PDB entry 8E9I | electron microscopy, 2.80 A resolution | chains K and N of the 15 polymer chains in the assembly

[Chain K]
Protein: NADH-quinone oxidoreductase subunit K
Organism: Mycolicibacterium smegmatis MC2 155
Notes: EC 7.1.1.-
Reference sequence: A0QU26 (NUOK_MYCS2); residue numbers follow UniProt; this construct covers 1-99
Chain sequence (99 residues; each row starts with the number of its first residue):
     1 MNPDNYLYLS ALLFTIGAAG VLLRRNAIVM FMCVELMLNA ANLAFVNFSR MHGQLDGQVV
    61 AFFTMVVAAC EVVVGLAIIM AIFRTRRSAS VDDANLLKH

[Chain N]
Protein: NADH-quinone oxidoreductase subunit N
Organism: Mycolicibacterium smegmatis MC2 155
Notes: EC 7.1.1.-
Reference sequence: A0QU23 (A0QU23_MYCS2); residues 1-521 here = UniProt positions 1-521
Chain sequence (521 residues; each row starts with the number of its first residue):
     1 MITPSIEYGL LSPMLIVFGV AIAGVLIEAL APRQSRYPLQ VTLALGGLIA TVVAVVFVAR
    61 GLSGTPGRPA VLGAVVLDAP AVFLQGTIAL VGILGIMLIA ERQKATVSAG EARGLEDFTP
   121 QASAVAGSVA EQLATKTGVM QTEVFPLTMF AIGGMLLFPA ADDLLTMFVA LEVLSLPLYL
   181 LCGLARRRRL LSQEAALKYF LLGAFSSAFF IYGAAMLYGS AGTLDLSGIA ESVAAGSGNT
   241 SLALLGVALL LVGVLFKVGA VPFHSWIPDV YQGAPTSITA FMAAATKIAA FGAMLRIFYV
   301 AVPALRDDWR PVLWAIAILT MVVGTVTAVT QTDVKRMLAY SAVAHSGFIL TGVIAANPAG
   361 VSSTLFYLFA YGFSTLGAFA VVGLIRNAAG DEETSMAQWA GLGRRYPIVG VVFSLFLLAF
   421 AGIPLTSGFV SKFAVFKAAG EGGAIPLVII GVIASAVAAY FYVRVIVLMF FTEPPDDAPE
   481 LVVPSGLSTA VVTVTAAVTF ALGALPQPLL DLANSAETFL H
Unresolved in the structure: 1-2, 521

[Chain K / chain N interface]
Pairs across the interface (71; chain K residue first):
  Ser-10(K) / Tyr-212(N)  hydrogen bond
  Ala-11(K) / Tyr-212(N)  hydrogen bond (backbone-side chain)
  Phe-14(K) / Ala-208(N)
  Phe-14(K) / Phe-209(N)
  Phe-14(K) / Tyr-212(N)  hydrophobic
  Ala-18(K) / Phe-205(N)  hydrophobic
  Val-21(K) / Phe-205(N)  hydrophobic
  Phe-31(K) / Phe-200(N)  hydrophobic
  Val-34(K) / Ala-204(N)  hydrophobic
  Met-37(K) / Phe-205(N)  hydrophobic
  Met-37(K) / Ala-208(N)  hydrophobic
  Leu-38(K) / Ala-208(N)  hydrophobic
  Leu-38(K) / Ile-211(N)  hydrophobic
  Ala-41(K) / Ile-211(N)  hydrophobic
  Ala-41(K) / Tyr-212(N)  hydrophobic
  Ala-44(K) / Ala-215(N)  hydrophobic
  Phe-45(K) / Ile-211(N)  hydrophobic
  Phe-45(K) / Ala-214(N)
  Phe-45(K) / Ala-215(N)
  Phe-48(K) / Ala-215(N)
  Phe-48(K) / Met-216(N)  hydrophobic
  Phe-48(K) / Tyr-218(N)  hydrophobic
  Phe-48(K) / Gly-219(N)
  Phe-48(K) / Leu-242(N)  hydrophobic
  Ser-49(K) / Tyr-218(N)
  His-52(K) / Tyr-218(N)  hydrogen bond (side chain-backbone)
  His-52(K) / Gly-219(N)  hydrogen bond (side chain-backbone)
  His-52(K) / Gly-222(N)
  Gln-54(K) / Tyr-218(N)  hydrogen bond
  Gln-54(K) / Gly-222(N)  hydrogen bond (side chain-backbone)
  Asp-56(K) / Tyr-218(N)
  Gly-57(K) / Tyr-218(N)  hydrogen bond (backbone-side chain)
  Val-60(K) / Leu-224(N)  hydrophobic
  Phe-63(K) / Leu-165(N)  hydrophobic
  Thr-64(K) / Ile-211(N)
  Val-67(K) / Phe-168(N)  hydrophobic
  Val-67(K) / Glu-172(N)
  Cys-70(K) / Leu-176(N)  hydrophobic
  Glu-71(K) / Phe-200(N)
  Val-74(K) / Leu-176(N)  hydrophobic
  Val-74(K) / Tyr-179(N)  hydrophobic
  Val-74(K) / Leu-180(N)  hydrophobic
  Val-74(K) / Phe-200(N)  hydrophobic
  Gly-75(K) / Phe-200(N)
  Ile-78(K) / Tyr-179(N)
  Ile-78(K) / Leu-197(N)
  Ile-78(K) / Phe-200(N)  hydrophobic
  Ile-79(K) / Leu-197(N)  hydrophobic
  Ala-81(K) / Gln-193(N)
  Ile-82(K) / Gln-193(N)
  Ile-82(K) / Leu-197(N)  hydrophobic
  Arg-84(K) / Ser-123(N)  hydrogen bond (side chain-backbone)
  Thr-85(K) / Val-125(N)
  Thr-85(K) / Ala-126(N)
  Thr-85(K) / Gln-193(N)  hydrogen bond
  Ala-94(K) / Glu-194(N)
  Ala-94(K) / Leu-197(N)  hydrophobic
  Ala-94(K) / Lys-198(N)
  Asn-95(K) / Glu-194(N)  hydrogen bond (backbone-side chain)
  Leu-96(K) / Leu-191(N)  hydrophobic
  Leu-96(K) / Glu-194(N)  hydrogen bond (backbone-side chain)
  Leu-97(K) / Leu-191(N)
  Leu-97(K) / Glu-194(N)  hydrogen bond (backbone-side chain)
  Leu-97(K) / Ala-195(N)  hydrophobic
  Leu-97(K) / Lys-198(N)  hydrogen bond (backbone-side chain)
  Leu-97(K) / Asp-269(N)
  Leu-97(K) / Gln-272(N)
  Lys-98(K) / Arg-336(N)  hydrogen bond (backbone-side chain)
  His-99(K) / Gln-331(N)  hydrogen bond (backbone-side chain)
  His-99(K) / Arg-336(N)  hydrogen bond (backbone-side chain)
  His-99(K) / Tyr-340(N)  hydrogen bond (backbone-side chain)
Other interface residues (no listed pair), chain K (43 interface residues in all): Leu-7, Leu-22, Ala-40, Arg-86, Val-91
Other interface residues (no listed pair), chain N (43 interface residues in all): Ala-122, Ala-124, Val-169, Leu-190, Ala-196, Ala-221, Thr-223, Gly-273

[In short]
The chain K/chain N interface involves 43 residues from each chain, with 17 hydrogen bonds. Polar pairs
include Ser-10(K)/Tyr-212(N), Ala-11(K)/Tyr-212(N) and His-52(K)/Tyr-218(N).
Here chain K is NADH-quinone oxidoreductase subunit K and chain N is NADH-quinone oxidoreductase subunit N,
both from Mycolicibacterium smegmatis MC2 155. Entry 8E9I (Mycobacterial respiratory complex I, semi-inserted
quinone) was determined by electron microscopy (same publication as 8E9G and 8E9H).
